PDB entry 2BNZ | X-ray diffraction, 2.60 A resolution | chains B and E of the 8 polymer chains in the assembly

Chain B:
Name: Orf omega
From: Streptococcus pyogenes
Notes: fragment: ribbon-helix-helix domain, residues 20-71
Reference sequence: Q57468 (Q57468_STRPY); residue numbers follow UniProt; this construct covers 20-71
Sequence (53 residues; each row starts with the number of its first residue):
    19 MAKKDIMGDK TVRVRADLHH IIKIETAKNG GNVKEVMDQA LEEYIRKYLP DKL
Disordered / not traced: 19-21
From the paper describing this entry:
  - conformationally variable residues (loop rearrangement): Lys46 to Gly48
  - mutagenesis - T29A (100-fold): decreased binding to PcopS

Chain E:
Molecule: 18-nt DNA strand
Sequence (18 nucleotides; each row starts with the number of its first residue):
     1 GAATCACAAG TGATTAGC
Disordered / not traced: 18

How chain B and chain E interact:
Contacting residue pairs (7; chain B residue first):
  Thr29(B) with DT4(E), base contact; DC5(E), base contact
  Asn50(B) with DA2(E), phosphate contact; DA3(E), phosphate contact
  Val51(B) with DA3(E), hydrogen bond to the phosphate
  Lys52(B) with DA2(E), phosphate contact; DA3(E), hydrogen bond to the phosphate
Also at the interface, not in a pair above, chain B (7 interface residues in all): Asp27, Arg31, His37
Also at the interface, not in a pair above, chain E (5 interface residues in all): DC7

In short:
7 residues of chain B and 5 residues of chain E are in contact, with 2 hydrogen bonds. Polar contacts include
Val51(B)-DA3(E) and Lys52(B)-DA3(E). From the paper: T29A of chain B reduces binding to PcopS; conformational
variability at Lys46(B).
Chain B is Orf omega (Streptococcus pyogenes) and chain E is an 18-nt DNA strand; the structure, Structural
basis for cooperative binding of Ribbon-Helix-Helix Omega repressor to inverted DNA heptad repeats, was
determined by X-ray diffraction (same publication as 2BNW and 2CAX).
